PDB entry 4B3T | X-ray diffraction, 3.00 A resolution | chains A and I of the 23 polymer chains in the assembly

Chain A:
Molecule: 16S ribosomal RNA
From: Thermus thermophilus HB8
Sequence (1521 nucleotides; numbered 1 to 1544 plus 21 insertion-coded residues; 44 numbers in that range are skipped by the numbering (no residue carries them; nothing is unmodelled there); the number before each row is that of its first residue; a row labelled like 189A-189L holds insertion residues (189A, then the next letters in order)):
     1 UUGUUGGAGA GUUUGAUCCU GGCUCAGGGU GAACGCUGGC GGCGUGCCUA AGACAUGCAA
    61 GUCGUGCGGG CCG
    76 CGGGGUUUU
    88 ACUCCG
    96 UGGUCAGCGG CGGACGGGUG AGUAACGCGU GGGU
  129A G
   130 ACCUACCCGG AAGAGGGGGA CAACCCGGGG AAACUCGGGC UAAUCCCCCA UGUGGACCCG
189A-189L CCCCUUGGGGUG
   190 UGUCCAAAGG GCUUU
   216 GCCCGCUUCC GGAUGGGCCC GCGUCCCAUC AGCUAGUUGG UGGGGUAAUG GCCCACCAAG
   276 GCGACGACGG GUAGCCGGUC UGAGAGGAUG GCCGGCCACA GGGGCACUGA GACACGGGCC
   336 CCACUCCUAC GGGAGGCAGC AGUUAGGAAU CUUCCGCAAU GGGCGCAAGC CUGACGGAGC
   396 GACGCCGCUU GGAGGAAGAA GCCCUUCGGG GUGUAAACUC CUGA
   441 ACCCGGGACG AAACCCCC
   460 GA
   470 CGAGGGGA
   479 CUGACGGUAC CGGGGUAA
   498 UAGCGCCGGC CAACUCCGUG CCAGCAGCCG CGGUAAUACG GAGGGCGCGA GCGUUACCCG
   558 GAUUCACUGG GCGUAAAGGG CGUGUAGGCG GCCUGGGGCG UCCCAUGUGA AAGACCACGG
   618 CUCAACCGUG GGGGAGCGUG GGAUACGCUC AGGCUAGACG GUGGGAGAGG GUGGUGGAAU
   678 UCCCGGAGUA GCGGUGAAAU GCGCAGAUAC CGGGAGGAAC GCCGAUGGCG AAGGCAGCCA
   738 CCUGGUCCAC CCGUGACGCU GAGGCGCGAA AGCGUGGGGA GCAAACCGGA UUAGAUACCC
   798 GGGUAGUCCA CGCCCUAAAC GAUGCGCGCU AGGUCUCUGG GUCU
   848 CCUGGGGGCC GAAGCUAACG CGUUAAGCGC GCCGCCUGGG GAGUACGGCC GCAAGGCUGA
   908 AACUCAAAGG AAUUGACGGG GGCCCGCACA AGCGGUGGAG CAUGUGGUUU AAUUCGAAGC
   968 AACGCGAAGA ACCUUACCAG GCCUUGACAU GCUA
 1001A G
  1002 GGAACCCGGG UGAAAGCCUG GGGUGCCCC
1030A-1030D GCGA
  1031 GGGGAGCCCU AGCACAGGUG CUGCAUGGCC GUCGUCAGCU CGUGCCGUGA GGUGUUGGGU
  1091 UAAGUCCCGC AACGAGCGCA ACCCCCGCCG UUAGUUGCCA GCGGUUCGGC CGGGCACUCU
  1151 AACGGGACUG CCCGCG
  1168 AAAGCGGGAG GAAGGAGGGG ACGACGUCUG GUCAGCAUGG CCCUUACGGC CUGGGCGACA
  1228 CACGUGCUAC AAUGCCCACU ACAAAGCGAU GCCACCCGGC AACGGGGAGC UAAUCGCAAA
  1288 AAGGUGGGCC CAGUUCGGAU UGGGGUCUGC AACCCGACCC CAUGAAGCCG GAAUCGCUAG
  1348 UAAUCGCGGA UCAGCC
 1363A A
  1364 UGCCGCGGUG AAUACGUUCC CGGGCCUUGU ACACACCGCC CGUCACGCCA UGGGAGCGGG
  1424 CUCUACCCGA AGUCGCCGG
1442A-1442B GA
  1443 GCCUA
  1452 C
  1456 GGGCAGGCGC CGAGGGUAGG GCCCGUGACU GGGGCGAAGU CGUAACAAGG UAGCUGUACC
  1516 GGAAGGUGCG GCUGGAUCAC CUCCUUUCU
Not modelled in the structure: 1-4, 1534-1538
Ion coordination: Mg2+ site 1: U12, G22; Mg2+ site 2: U12, C526, G527; Mg2+ site 3: G15, U920; Mg2+ site 4 near G21 (its only coordinating residue here); Mg2+ site 5: A33, C398; Mg2+ site 6: U45, G46, G394; Mg2+ site 7: C48, G115; Mg2+ site 8 near A53 (its only coordinating residue here); Mg2+ site 9: C58, U387; Mg2+ site 10: A59, U387; Mg2+ site 11: G61, U62, G105; Mg2+ site 12: G69, G70, U99; 131 more Mg2+ sites not listed; 16 more K+ sites not listed
Small-molecule neighbours: 3TS ((2S,3S,4R,5R,6R)-2-(aminomethyl)-5-azanyl-6-[(2R,3S,4R,5S)-5-[(1R,2R,3S,5R,6S)-3,5-bis(azanyl)-2-[(2S,3R,4R,5S,6R)-3-azanyl-5-[(4-chlorophenyl)methoxy]-6-(hydroxymethyl)-4-oxidanyl-oxan-2-yl]oxy-6-oxidanyl-cyclohexyl]oxy-2-(hydroxymethyl)-4-oxidanyl-oxolan-3-yl]oxy-oxane-3,4-diol): G1405, U1406, C1407, A1408, C1409, G1489, C1490, G1491, A1492, A1493, G1494, U1495, C1496
What the authors report for this chain:
  - mutagenesis - A1408G, G1491C: decreased binding to 3TS
  - binding site for 3TS: A1408, A1492

Chain I:
Name: 30S ribosomal protein S9
From: Thermus thermophilus HB8
UniProtKB: P80374 (RS9_THET8); residues 0-127 here correspond to UniProt positions 1-128 (UniProt number = residue number + 1)
Sequence (128 residues; row label = number of the first residue in the row; numbering starts at 0):
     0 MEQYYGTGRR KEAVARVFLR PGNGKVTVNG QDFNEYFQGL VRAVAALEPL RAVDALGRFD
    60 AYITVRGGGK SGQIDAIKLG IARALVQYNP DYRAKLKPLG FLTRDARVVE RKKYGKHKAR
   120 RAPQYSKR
Not modelled in the structure: 0
Construct notes: conflict Arg57 (His58 in P80374)

How chain A and chain I interact:
Pairs across the interface - 124 pairs, chain A then chain I:
  G941(A) with Arg120(I), base contact
  G942(A) with Gln123(I), hydrogen bond to the base
  U943(A) with Gln123(I), hydrogen bond to the sugar
  G966(A) with Arg127(I), hydrogen bond to the sugar
  C967(A) with Arg127(I), hydrogen bond to the sugar
  A968(A) with Arg127(I), salt bridge to the phosphate
  C970(A) with Ser125(I), hydrogen bond to the base
  C1116(A) with Val107(I), sugar contact
  G1117(A) with Arg103(I), salt bridge to the phosphate
  C1118(A) with Arg8(I), salt bridge to the phosphate; Arg82(I), hydrogen bond to the phosphate; Arg103(I), salt bridge to the phosphate
  C1119(A) with Arg8(I), salt bridge to the phosphate; Arg82(I), salt bridge to the phosphate
  G1127(A) with Arg15(I), hydrogen bond to the sugar
  C1128(A) with Arg15(I), hydrogen bond to the phosphate; Arg65(I), salt bridge to the phosphate
  C1129(A) with Arg15(I), salt bridge to the phosphate; Tyr61(I), hydrogen bond to the phosphate
  A1130(A) with Gln2(I), hydrogen bond to the sugar; Phe17(I), sugar contact; Arg19(I), phosphate contact; Tyr61(I), phosphate contact
  G1131(A) with Gln2(I), phosphate contact; Arg19(I), salt bridge to the phosphate
  C1147(A) with Tyr4(I), hydrogen bond to the sugar; Arg15(I), hydrogen bond to the base
  U1148(A) with Tyr4(I), sugar contact; Thr6(I), hydrogen bond to the phosphate; Arg8(I), phosphate contact; Val13(I), phosphate contact; Arg15(I), sugar contact
  C1149(A) with Arg8(I), salt bridge to the phosphate; Val13(I), phosphate contact
  G1177(A) with Lys96(I), salt bridge to the phosphate
  G1178(A) with Arg92(I), salt bridge to the phosphate; Lys96(I), salt bridge to the phosphate
  A1179(A) with Arg92(I), salt bridge to the phosphate; Leu101(I), sugar contact; Thr102(I), phosphate contact; Arg103(I), hydrogen bond to the sugar
  A1180(A) with Thr102(I), hydrogen bond to the phosphate
  G1186(A) with Glu109(I), sugar contact; Lys112(I), hydrogen bond to the phosphate; Arg119(I), salt bridge to the phosphate
  G1187(A) with Arg110(I), hydrogen bond to the sugar; Lys112(I), salt bridge to the phosphate
  A1188(A) with Tyr113(I), hydrogen bond to the phosphate
  G1231(A) with Ser125(I), hydrogen bond to the sugar; Lys126(I), salt bridge to the phosphate
  U1232(A) with Gln123(I), hydrogen bond to the phosphate; Tyr124(I), phosphate contact; Ser125(I), phosphate contact
  G1233(A) with His116(I), salt bridge to the phosphate; Pro122(I), phosphate contact; Gln123(I), hydrogen bond to the phosphate
  A1248(A) with Tyr35(I), sugar contact; Lys69(I), hydrogen bond to the sugar
  C1249(A) with Tyr35(I), hydrogen bond to the sugar; Gly67(I), hydrogen bond to the sugar; Gly68(I), sugar contact; Lys69(I), sugar contact; Gln72(I), hydrogen bond to the sugar
  A1250(A) with Glu11(I), hydrogen bond to the sugar; Arg65(I), phosphate contact; Gly66(I), hydrogen bond to the phosphate; Gly67(I), hydrogen bond to the sugar
  A1251(A) with Glu11(I), sugar contact; Gly66(I), phosphate contact
  G1290(A) with Leu39(I), sugar contact
  G1291(A) with Gln37(I), hydrogen bond to the sugar; Gly38(I), phosphate contact; Leu39(I), sugar contact
  U1292(A) with Gln37(I), sugar contact
  C1342(A) with Gln123(I), sugar contact; Tyr124(I), phosphate contact
  G1343(A) with Arg120(I), sugar contact; Ala121(I), phosphate contact; Pro122(I), sugar contact; Tyr124(I), phosphate contact
  C1344(A) with Lys115(I), salt bridge to the phosphate; Arg119(I), sugar contact; Ala121(I), phosphate contact
  U1345(A) with Arg119(I), salt bridge to the phosphate
  A1346(A) with Arg119(I), salt bridge to the phosphate
  G1347(A) with Arg9(I), hydrogen bond to the base; Arg106(I), hydrogen bond to the base; Val107(I), sugar contact; Val108(I), sugar contact
  U1348(A) with Val108(I), phosphate contact; Glu109(I), hydrogen bond to the phosphate; Arg119(I), phosphate contact
  A1349(A) with Lys117(I), salt bridge to the phosphate; Arg119(I), phosphate contact; Arg120(I), hydrogen bond to the phosphate
  A1350(A) with Lys117(I), salt bridge to the phosphate; Arg120(I), salt bridge to the phosphate
  U1351(A) with Lys117(I), hydrogen bond to the base
  C1366(A) with His116(I), phosphate contact
  C1367(A) with Lys111(I), salt bridge to the phosphate; Tyr113(I), phosphate contact; Gly114(I), hydrogen bond to the phosphate; Lys115(I), phosphate contact
  G1368(A) with Arg110(I), salt bridge to the phosphate; Lys111(I), salt bridge to the phosphate; Lys112(I), phosphate contact; Tyr113(I), hydrogen bond to the phosphate
  C1369(A) with Arg110(I), phosphate contact; Lys111(I), hydrogen bond to the phosphate
  G1370(A) with Glu11(I), phosphate contact; Val108(I), phosphate contact
  G1371(A) with Lys10(I), salt bridge to the phosphate; Glu11(I), phosphate contact; Gly67(I), phosphate contact; Gly68(I), phosphate contact; Val108(I), phosphate contact
  U1372(A) with Lys10(I), salt bridge to the phosphate; Gly68(I), phosphate contact; Lys69(I), phosphate contact; Ser70(I), hydrogen bond to the phosphate; Gly71(I), hydrogen bond to the phosphate
  G1373(A) with Lys10(I), hydrogen bond to the base; Arg41(I), phosphate contact; Ser70(I), hydrogen bond to the phosphate
Also at the interface, not in a pair above, chain A (57 interface residues in all): G1184, C1189, C1230
Also at the interface, not in a pair above, chain I (53 interface residues in all): Ala105

In short:
57 residues of chain A face 53 of chain I across their interface, with 41 hydrogen bonds and 29 salt bridges.
Polar pairs include G942(A)-Gln123(I), C970(A)-Ser125(I) and C1147(A)-Arg15(I). Bound to chain A: compound
3TS. The paper reports a binding site for 3TS at A1408(A) and A1492(A); A1408G and G1491C of chain A reduce
binding to 3TS.
Chain A is 16S ribosomal RNA and chain I is 30S ribosomal protein S9, both from Thermus thermophilus HB8; the
structure, Crystal structure of the 30S ribosome in complex with compound 39, was determined by X-ray
diffraction (same publication as 4B3M, 4B3R and 4B3S).
